8BPE - chains K and L of the 19 polymer chains in the assembly; structure by electron microscopy, 3.63 A resolution.

== Chain K (and L) ==
Molecule: Immunoglobulin heavy constant mu
Source organism: Homo sapiens
Notes: chain L of this document is another copy of the same molecule, construct and numbering; everything in this record applies to it too
Amino-acid sequence (348 residues; row label = number of the first residue in the row):
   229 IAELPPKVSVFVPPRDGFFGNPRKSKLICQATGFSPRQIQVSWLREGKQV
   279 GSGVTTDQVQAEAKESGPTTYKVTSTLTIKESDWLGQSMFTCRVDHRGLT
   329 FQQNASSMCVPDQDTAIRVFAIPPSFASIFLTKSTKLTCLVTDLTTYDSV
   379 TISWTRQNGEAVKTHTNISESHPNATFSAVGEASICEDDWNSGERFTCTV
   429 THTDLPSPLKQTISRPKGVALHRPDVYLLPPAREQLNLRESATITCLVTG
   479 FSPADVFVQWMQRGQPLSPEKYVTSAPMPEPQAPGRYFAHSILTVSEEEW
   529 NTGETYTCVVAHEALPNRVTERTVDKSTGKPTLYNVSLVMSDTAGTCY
Not modelled in the structure: 229-345, 575-576 (chain L: 229-448)
Disulfides: Cys367-Cys426, Cys474-Cys536
Glycans and other covalent adducts: N-acetylglucosamine (NAG) linked to Asn563
Reported in the primary citation:
  - specificity-determining residues: Arg467, Arg514 (proposed by the authors, not directly observed)
  - specificity-determining residues: Arg467, Arg514 (by similarity / conservation)

== Chain K / chain L interface ==
Contacting residue pairs (50):
  Tyr455(K) with Glu462(L); Gln463(L)
  Leu456(K) with Ala460(L); Glu462(L)
  Leu457(K) with Leu457(L), hydrophobic; Pro458(L); Pro459(L); Ala460(L)
  Pro458(K) with Leu457(L)
  Arg461(K) with Pro559(L)
  Glu462(K) with Tyr455(L); Leu456(L), hydrogen bond (side chain-backbone); Arg550(L), salt bridge
  Gln463(K) with Tyr455(L)
  Leu466(K) with Tyr455(L)
  Glu468(K) with Asp453(L); Tyr455(L), hydrogen bond
  Leu475(K) with Thr471(L)
  Val501(K) with Pro509(L), hydrophobic
  Ser503(K) with His518(L)
  Met506(K) with Ser503(L)
  Pro509(K) with Glu498(L)
  His518(K) with His518(L), hydrogen bond; Ile520(L)
  Thr522(K) with Glu508(L)
  Gly557(K) with Lys558(L)
  Lys558(K) with Arg461(L); Lys558(L), hydrogen bond (backbone-side chain)
  Thr560(K) with Pro559(L); Thr560(L); Tyr562(L)
  Leu561(K) with Thr560(L); Leu561(L); Tyr562(L), hydrogen bond (backbone-backbone)
  Tyr562(K) with Tyr562(L), hydrophobic
  Asn563(K) with Tyr562(L), hydrogen bond (backbone-backbone); Asn563(L); Val564(L)
  Val564(K) with Val564(L)
  Ser565(K) with Val564(L), hydrogen bond (backbone-backbone); Ser565(L); Leu566(L)
  Leu566(K) with Leu566(L)
  Val567(K) with Leu566(L), hydrogen bond (backbone-backbone); Val567(L); Met568(L), hydrogen bond (backbone-backbone)
  Ser569(K) with Met568(L)
  Asp570(K) with Met568(L); Ser569(L); Asp570(L), hydrogen bond (side chain-backbone)
Other interface residues (no listed pair), chain K (37 interface residues in all): Asp453, Ala460, Thr471, Lys499, Phe516, Pro559, Met568, Ala572, Gly573
Other interface residues (no listed pair), chain L (38 interface residues in all): Leu466, Thr473, Leu475, Lys499, Val501, Met506, Phe516

== Overview ==
37 residues of chain K face 38 of chain L across their interface, with 10 hydrogen bonds and 1 salt bridge.
Among the polar pairs are Glu462(K)-Arg550(L), Glu462(K)-Leu456(L) and Glu468(K)-Tyr455(L). Covalently linked
N-acetylglucosamine: at Asn563(K). From the paper: specificity determinants Arg467(K) and Arg514(K).
Both chains are Immunoglobulin heavy constant mu (Homo sapiens). Entry 8BPE (8:1 binding of FcMR on IgM
pentameric core) was determined by electron microscopy together with 8BPF and 8BPG from the same study.
